PDB entry 1CLQ | X-ray diffraction, 2.70 A resolution | chains E and A of the 3 polymer chains in the assembly

Chain E:
Molecule: 11-nt DNA strand
Sequence (11 nucleotides; numbered 2 to 12; the number before each row is that of its first residue):
     2 GCGGAACTAC T
Bound ions: Ca2+: DA10, DC11

Chain A:
Protein: Protein (DNA polymerase)
Organism: Enterobacteria phage RB69
Notes: EC 2.7.7.7
Reference sequence: Q38087 (DPOL_BPR69); residues 1-903 here = UniProt positions 1-903
Amino-acid sequence (903 residues; numbered 1 to 903; the number before each row is that of its first residue):
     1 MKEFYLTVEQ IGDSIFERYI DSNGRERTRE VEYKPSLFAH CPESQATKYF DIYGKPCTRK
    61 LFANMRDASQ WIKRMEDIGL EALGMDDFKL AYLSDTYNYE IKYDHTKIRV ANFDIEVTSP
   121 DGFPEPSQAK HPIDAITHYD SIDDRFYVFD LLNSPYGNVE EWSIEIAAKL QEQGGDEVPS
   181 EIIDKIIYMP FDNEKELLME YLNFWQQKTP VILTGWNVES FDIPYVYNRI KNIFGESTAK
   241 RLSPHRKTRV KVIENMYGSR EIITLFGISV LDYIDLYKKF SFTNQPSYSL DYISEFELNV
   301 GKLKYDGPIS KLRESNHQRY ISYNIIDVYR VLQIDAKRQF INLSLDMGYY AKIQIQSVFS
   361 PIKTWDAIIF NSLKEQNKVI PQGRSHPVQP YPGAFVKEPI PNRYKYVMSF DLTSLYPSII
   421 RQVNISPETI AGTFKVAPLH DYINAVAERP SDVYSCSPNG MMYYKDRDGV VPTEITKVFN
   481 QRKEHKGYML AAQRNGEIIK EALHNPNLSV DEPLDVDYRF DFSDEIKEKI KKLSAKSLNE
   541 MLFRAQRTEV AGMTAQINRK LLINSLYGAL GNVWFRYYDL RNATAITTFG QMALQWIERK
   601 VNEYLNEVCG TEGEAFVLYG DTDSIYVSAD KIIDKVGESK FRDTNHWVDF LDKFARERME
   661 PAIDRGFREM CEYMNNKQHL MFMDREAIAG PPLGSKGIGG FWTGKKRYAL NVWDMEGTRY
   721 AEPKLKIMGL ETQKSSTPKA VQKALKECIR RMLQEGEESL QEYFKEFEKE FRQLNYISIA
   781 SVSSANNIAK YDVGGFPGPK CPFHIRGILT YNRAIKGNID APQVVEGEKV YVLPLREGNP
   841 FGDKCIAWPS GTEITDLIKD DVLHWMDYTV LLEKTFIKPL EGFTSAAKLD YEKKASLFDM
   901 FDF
Bound ions: Ca2+ site 1: Asp-114 (shared with 2 residues of chain D); Ca2+ site 2: Glu-116 (shared with 1 residue of chain D); Ca2+ site 3: Glu-219, Asp-275; Ca2+ site 4: Asn-505, Asn-507, Lys-531; Ca2+ site 5: Asp-621, Asp-623, Ser-624; Ca2+ site 6 near Asn-676 (its only coordinating residue here); Ca2+ site 7 near Glu-716 (its only coordinating residue here)
Ligand contacts: GDP (guanosine-5'-diphosphate): Tyr-33, Ser-36, Phe-38, Lys-48, Tyr-49, Arg-59, Gly-84, Met-85, Ala-91, Asp-95, Phe-370, Lys-374, Asn-377, Lys-378, Val-379, Ile-380
Curated features (UniProtKB/Swiss-Prot):
  - region: Thr-248 to Thr-264 (Beta hairpin), Lys-705 to Tyr-708 (Binding of DNA in B-conformation), Leu-897 to Phe-903 (Interaction with the polymerase clamp)
  - binding site (Mg(2+)): Asp-114, Glu-116, Asp-222, Asp-327, Asp-411, Leu-412, Asp-623
  - binding site (substrate): Ser-414 to Tyr-416, Arg-482, Lys-560
  - site: Asp-621 (Optimization of metal coordination by the polymerase active site), Lys-706 (Optimization of metal coordination by the polymerase active site), Asp-714 (Essential for viral replication)
What the authors report for this chain:
  - Ca2+ coordination: Asp-114, Glu-116, Asp-275, Asp-621, Asp-623
  - Ca2+ coordination through a water molecule: Ile-115, Trp-216, Asp-222, Asp-327
  - catalytic residues: Asp-411 (by similarity / conservation)
  - binding site for the 11-nt DNA strand (chain E): Arg-260
  - conformationally variable residues (domain motion): Ser-783 to Ala-789, Pro-799 to His-804
  - binding site for the 12-nt DNA strand: Arg-260

Chain E / chain A interface:
Contacting residue pairs - 10 pairs, chain E then chain A:
  DG2(E) with Ser-220(A), hydrogen bond to the base; Ile-253(A), phosphate contact; Glu-254(A), phosphate contact; Asn-255(A), hydrogen bond to the phosphate; Gly-258(A), phosphate contact; Arg-260(A), base contact
  DC3(E) with Ile-253(A), phosphate contact
  DC8(E) with Lys-734(A), phosphate contact; Ser-736(A), hydrogen bond to the phosphate
  DA10(E) with Lys-800(A), phosphate contact
Also at the interface, not in a pair above, chain E (6 interface residues in all): DA7, DC11
Also at the interface, not in a pair above, chain A (11 interface residues in all): Asn-217, Ser-259

Overview:
The interface between chain E and chain A involves 6 residues on one side and 11 on the other; the contacts
include 3 hydrogen bonds. Among the polar pairs are DG2(E)/Ser-220(A), DG2(E)/Asn-255(A) and
DC8(E)/Ser-736(A). From the paper: the catalytic residue Asp-411(A); a binding site for the 11-nt DNA strand
(chain E) at Arg-260(A).
Here chain E is an 11-nt DNA strand and chain A is Protein (DNA polymerase) (Enterobacteria phage RB69). Entry
1CLQ (Crystal structure of a replication fork DNA polymerase editing complex at 2.7 A resolution) was
determined by X-ray diffraction together with 1B8H and 1B77 from the same study.
